PDB entry 8Z0R | electron microscopy, 2.53 A resolution | chains C and D of the 4 polymer chains in the assembly

# Chain C (and D)
Molecule: special condensation domain in NRPS
Notes: chain D of this document is another copy of the same molecule, construct and numbering; everything in this record applies to it too
Sequence (563 residues; row label = number of the first residue in the row; numbers below 1 keep their minus sign (Met-11 is residue -11)):
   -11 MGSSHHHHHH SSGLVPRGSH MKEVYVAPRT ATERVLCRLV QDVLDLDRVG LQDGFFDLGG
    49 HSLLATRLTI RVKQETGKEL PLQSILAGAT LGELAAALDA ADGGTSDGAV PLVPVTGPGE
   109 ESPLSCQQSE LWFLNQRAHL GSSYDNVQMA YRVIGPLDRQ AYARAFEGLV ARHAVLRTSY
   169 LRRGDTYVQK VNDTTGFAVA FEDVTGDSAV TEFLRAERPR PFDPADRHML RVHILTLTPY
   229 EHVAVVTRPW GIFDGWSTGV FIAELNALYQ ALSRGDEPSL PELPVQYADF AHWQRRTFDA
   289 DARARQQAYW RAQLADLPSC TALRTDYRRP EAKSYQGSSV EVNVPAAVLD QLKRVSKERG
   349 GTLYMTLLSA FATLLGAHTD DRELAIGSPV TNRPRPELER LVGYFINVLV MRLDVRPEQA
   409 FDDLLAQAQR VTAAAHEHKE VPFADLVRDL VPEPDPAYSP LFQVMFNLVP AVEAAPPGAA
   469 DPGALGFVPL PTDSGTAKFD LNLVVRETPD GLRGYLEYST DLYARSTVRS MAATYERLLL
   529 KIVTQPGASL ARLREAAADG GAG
Unresolved in the structure: -11 to 100, 461-470, 549-551 (chain D: -11 to 100, 463-467)

# How chain C and chain D interact
Pairs across the interface (56):
  Ala126(C) - Gly129(D)
  Ala126(C) - Ser130(D)  hydrogen bond (backbone-backbone)
  His127(C) - Gly129(D)
  His127(C) - Ser130(D)
  His127(C) - Ser131(D)
  His127(C) - Pro207(D)
  His127(C) - Pro209(D)
  Leu128(C) - Leu128(D)
  Leu128(C) - Gly129(D)
  Gly129(C) - Ala126(D)
  Gly129(C) - His127(D)
  Gly129(C) - Leu128(D)
  Gly129(C) - Gly129(D)
  Ser130(C) - Ala126(D)  hydrogen bond (backbone-backbone)
  Ser130(C) - His127(D)
  Ser131(C) - His127(D)
  Phe189(C) - Arg316(D)  hydrogen bond (backbone-side chain)
  Glu190(C) - Asp314(D)
  Glu190(C) - Tyr315(D)
  Glu190(C) - Arg316(D)  salt bridge
  Asp191(C) - Tyr315(D)
  Glu200(C) - Ser326(D)
  Glu200(C) - Tyr506(D)  hydrogen bond
  Glu200(C) - Thr508(D)
  Phe201(C) - Tyr315(D)  hydrophobic
  Arg203(C) - Gln324(D)  hydrogen bond
  Arg203(C) - Ser482(D)
  Arg203(C) - Gly483(D)  hydrogen bond (side chain-backbone)
  Ala204(C) - Ser322(D)  hydrogen bond (backbone-side chain)
  Ala204(C) - Thr508(D)
  Ala204(C) - Asp509(D)
  Pro207(C) - His127(D)
  Pro207(C) - Ser322(D)
  Pro207(C) - Gln324(D)
  Arg208(C) - Pro318(D)
  Arg208(C) - Asp509(D)  salt bridge
  Pro209(C) - His127(D)
  Asp314(C) - Glu190(D)
  Tyr315(C) - Glu190(D)
  Tyr315(C) - Asp191(D)
  Tyr315(C) - Phe201(D)  hydrophobic
  Arg316(C) - Glu190(D)  hydrogen bond (backbone-side chain)
  Pro318(C) - Arg208(D)
  Ser322(C) - Ala204(D)  hydrogen bond (side chain-backbone)
  Ser322(C) - Arg208(D)
  Gln324(C) - Arg203(D)  hydrogen bond
  Gln324(C) - Ala204(D)
  Gln324(C) - Pro207(D)
  Gly325(C) - Arg203(D)
  Ser326(C) - Glu200(D)
  Gly483(C) - Arg203(D)  hydrogen bond (backbone-side chain)
  Tyr506(C) - Glu200(D)  hydrogen bond
  Thr508(C) - Ala204(D)
  Asp509(C) - Ala204(D)
  Asp509(C) - Arg208(D)  salt bridge
  Arg513(C) - Glu200(D)  salt bridge
Other interface residues (no listed pair), chain C (33 interface residues in all): Val192, Ala197, Ala320, Ser482
Other interface residues (no listed pair), chain D (32 interface residues in all): Val192, Ala197, Ala320, Gly325, Arg513

# In short
33 residues of chain C and 32 residues of chain D are in contact; the contacts include 12 hydrogen bonds and 4
salt bridges. Polar pairs include Glu190(C)-Arg316(D), Arg208(C)-Asp509(D) and Arg513(C)-Glu200(D).
Both chains are special condensation domain in NRPS. Entry 8Z0R (Cryo-EM structure of tetramer HtmB2-CT) was
determined by electron microscopy (same publication as 8Z0Q and 8Z0S).
